8GHO - chains A and C of the 3 polymer chains in the assembly; structure by X-ray diffraction, 1.60 A resolution.

Chain A:
Molecule: anti-GUCY2C-scFv antibody heavy chain
Organism: Homo sapiens
Notes: fragment: VH domain; antibody fragment or engineered binder
Chain sequence (122 residues; row label = number of the first residue in the row):
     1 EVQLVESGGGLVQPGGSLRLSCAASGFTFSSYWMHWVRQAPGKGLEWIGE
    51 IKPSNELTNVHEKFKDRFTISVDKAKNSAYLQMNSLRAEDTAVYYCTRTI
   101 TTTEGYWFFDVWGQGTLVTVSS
Cystine bridges: Cys-22/Cys-96

Chain C:
Molecule: Guanylyl cyclase C peptide
Notes: EC 4.6.1.2
Reference sequence: P25092 (GUC2C_HUMAN); residues 70-87 here correspond to UniProt positions 93-110 (UniProt number = residue number + 23)
Chain sequence (18 residues; row label = number of the first residue in the row):
    70 GDCRSSTCEGLDLLRKIS
Unresolved in the structure: 87
Cystine bridges: Cys-72/Cys-77

Chain A / chain C interface:
Residue-residue contacts (22):
  Trp-33(A) / Arg-73(C)
  Trp-33(A) / Ser-74(C)
  Trp-33(A) / Ser-75(C)
  Trp-33(A) / Glu-78(C)  hydrogen bond
  His-35(A) / Ser-75(C)
  Glu-50(A) / Ser-74(C)
  Glu-50(A) / Ser-75(C)  hydrogen bond
  Lys-52(A) / Glu-78(C)  salt bridge
  Leu-57(A) / Arg-73(C)
  Thr-58(A) / Arg-73(C)  hydrogen bond (backbone-side chain)
  Asn-59(A) / Arg-73(C)  hydrogen bond
  Asn-59(A) / Ser-74(C)
  Thr-101(A) / Leu-82(C)
  Thr-103(A) / Ile-86(C)
  Glu-104(A) / Leu-83(C)
  Glu-104(A) / Ile-86(C)
  Gly-105(A) / Leu-83(C)
  Gly-105(A) / Ile-86(C)
  Tyr-106(A) / Leu-83(C)  hydrophobic
  Trp-107(A) / Thr-76(C)
  Trp-107(A) / Gly-79(C)
  Trp-107(A) / Leu-80(C)
Interface residues without a listed pair, chain A (14 interface residues in all): Thr-99
Interface features reported in the paper:
  - pairs named by the authors: Glu-104(A)/Leu-83(C), Gly-105(A)/Leu-83(C), Trp-107(A)/Leu-80(C)
  - epitope / paratope residues, chain A: Glu-104(A), Gly-105(A), Trp-107(A)
  - epitope / paratope residues, chain C: Leu-80(C), Leu-83(C)

In short:
Chain A and chain C form an interface of 14 and 10 residues respectively; the contacts include 4 hydrogen
bonds and 1 salt bridge. Among the polar pairs are Lys-52(A)/Glu-78(C), Trp-33(A)/Glu-78(C) and
Glu-50(A)/Ser-75(C). The authors report contacts between Glu-104(A) and Leu-83(C), Gly-105(A) and Leu-83(C)
and Trp-107(A) and Leu-80(C). The paper reports epitope/paratope residues Glu-104(A), Gly-105(A) and Leu-80(C)
among others.
Here chain A is anti-GUCY2C-scFv antibody heavy chain (Homo sapiens) and chain C is Guanylyl cyclase C
peptide. Entry 8GHO (GUCY2C-peptide bound to anti-GUCY2C-scFv antibody) was determined by X-ray diffraction
together with 8GHP from the same study.
